PDB entry 5KWG | X-ray diffraction, 4.30 A resolution (low resolution: residue-level contacts below are approximate; hydrogen-bond / salt-bridge calls are withheld) | chains C and A

== Chain C ==
Protein: Receptor tyrosine-protein kinase erbB-2
From: Homo sapiens
Notes: EC 2.7.10.1
UniProt: P04626 (ERBB2_HUMAN); residues 1-631 here correspond to UniProt positions 23-653 (UniProt number = residue number + 22)
Chain sequence (631 residues; numbered 1 to 631; the number before each row is that of its first residue):
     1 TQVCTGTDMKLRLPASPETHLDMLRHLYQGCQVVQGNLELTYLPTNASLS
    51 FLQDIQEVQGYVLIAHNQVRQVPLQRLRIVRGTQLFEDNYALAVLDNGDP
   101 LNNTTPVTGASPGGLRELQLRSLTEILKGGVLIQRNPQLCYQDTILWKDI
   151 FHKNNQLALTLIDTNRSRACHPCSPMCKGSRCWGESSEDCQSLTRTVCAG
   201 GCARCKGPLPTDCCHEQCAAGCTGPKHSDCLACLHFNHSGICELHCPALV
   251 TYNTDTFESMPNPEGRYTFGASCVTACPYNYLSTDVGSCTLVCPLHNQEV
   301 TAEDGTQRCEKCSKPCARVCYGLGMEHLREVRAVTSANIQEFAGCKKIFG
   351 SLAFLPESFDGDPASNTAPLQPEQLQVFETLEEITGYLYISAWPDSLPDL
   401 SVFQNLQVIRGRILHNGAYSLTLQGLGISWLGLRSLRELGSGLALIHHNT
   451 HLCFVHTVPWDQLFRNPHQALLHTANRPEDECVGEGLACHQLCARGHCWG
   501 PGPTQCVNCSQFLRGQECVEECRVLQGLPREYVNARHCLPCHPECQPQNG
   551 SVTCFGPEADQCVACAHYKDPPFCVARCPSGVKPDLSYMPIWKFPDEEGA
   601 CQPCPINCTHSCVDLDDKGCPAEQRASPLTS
Disordered / not traced: 103-107, 303-305, 364-366, 567-569, 576-631
Disulfides: Cys4-Cys31, Cys140-Cys170, Cys173-Cys182, Cys177-Cys190, Cys202-Cys213, Cys214-Cys222, Cys218-Cys230, Cys246-Cys273, Cys277-Cys289, Cys293-Cys309, Cys320-Cys345, Cys453-Cys482, Cys489-Cys498, Cys509-Cys518, Cys522-Cys538
Swiss-Prot annotation at these positions:
  - modified residue: Thr160 (Phosphothreonine)
  - glycosylation (N-linked (GlcNAc...) asparagine): Asn46, Asn102, Asn165, Asn237, Asn508, Asn549, Asn607

== Chain A ==
Protein: Ig gamma-1 chain C region
From: Homo sapiens
UniProt: P01857 (IGHG1_HUMAN); residues 225-447 here correspond to UniProt positions 108-330 (UniProt number = residue number - 117)
Chain sequence (228 residues; each row starts with the number of its first residue; a row labelled like 415A-415E holds insertion residues (415A, then the next letters in order)):
   225 TCPPCPAPELLGGPSVFLFPPKPKDTLMISRTPEVTCVVVDVSHEDPEVK
   275 FNWYVDGVEVHNAKTKPREEQYNSTYRVVSVLTVLHQDWLNGKEYKCKVS
   325 NKALPAPIEKTISKAKGQPREPQVYTLPPSRDEYLYGDVSLTCLVKGFYP
   375 SDIAVEWESNGQPENNYKTTPPVLDSDGSFFLYSKLTVPRH
415A-415E SARMW
   416 RWAHGNVFSCSVMHEALHNHYTQKSLSLSPGK
Disordered / not traced: 225-236, 444-447
Disulfides: Cys261-Cys321
Differences from the reference sequence: engineered mutation Tyr358 (Leu241 in P01857), Leu359 (Thr242 in P01857), Tyr360 (Lys243 in P01857), Gly361 (Asn244 in P01857), Asp362 (Gln245 in P01857), Pro413 (Asp296 in P01857), Arg414 (Lys297 in P01857), His415 (Ser298 in P01857), Ala418 (Gln301 in P01857), His419 (Gln302 in P01857); insertion (415A-415E)
Swiss-Prot annotation at these positions:
  - glycosylation: Asn297 (N-linked (GlcNAc...) (complex) asparagine)

== Interface between chain C and chain A ==
Pairs across the interface (13):
  Phe512(C) - His419(A)
  Glu521(C) - Trp415E(A)
  Cys522(C) - His419(A)
  Val533(C) - Ala418(A)
  Val533(C) - His419(A)
  Gln548(C) - Tyr358(A)
  Gln548(C) - Leu359(A)
  Asn549(C) - His415(A)
  Gly550(C) - Arg414(A)
  Gly550(C) - His415(A)
  Ser551(C) - Tyr358(A)
  Ser551(C) - Met415D(A)
  Val552(C) - Tyr358(A)
Other interface residues (no listed pair), chain C (13 interface residues in all): Glu520, Val524, Thr553, Val563
Other interface residues (no listed pair), chain A (9 interface residues in all): Gly361

== In short ==
13 residues of chain C face 9 of chain A across their interface.
Here chain C is Receptor tyrosine-protein kinase erbB-2 and chain A is Ig gamma-1 chain C region, both from
Homo sapiens. Entry 5KWG (Crystal structure of extracellular domain of HER2 in complex with Fcab H10-03-6) was
determined by X-ray diffraction together with 5JIH, 5JII, 5JIK and 5K33 from the same study.
